PDB entry 6OQT | electron microscopy, 3.10 A resolution | chains B and F of the 22 polymer chains in the assembly

# Chain B
Molecule: ATP synthase subunit alpha
Source organism: Escherichia coli
Notes: EC 7.1.2.2
Reference sequence: A0A073FQ32 (A0A073FQ32_ECOLX); residues 1-513 here = UniProt positions 1-513
Sequence (513 residues; each row starts with the number of its first residue):
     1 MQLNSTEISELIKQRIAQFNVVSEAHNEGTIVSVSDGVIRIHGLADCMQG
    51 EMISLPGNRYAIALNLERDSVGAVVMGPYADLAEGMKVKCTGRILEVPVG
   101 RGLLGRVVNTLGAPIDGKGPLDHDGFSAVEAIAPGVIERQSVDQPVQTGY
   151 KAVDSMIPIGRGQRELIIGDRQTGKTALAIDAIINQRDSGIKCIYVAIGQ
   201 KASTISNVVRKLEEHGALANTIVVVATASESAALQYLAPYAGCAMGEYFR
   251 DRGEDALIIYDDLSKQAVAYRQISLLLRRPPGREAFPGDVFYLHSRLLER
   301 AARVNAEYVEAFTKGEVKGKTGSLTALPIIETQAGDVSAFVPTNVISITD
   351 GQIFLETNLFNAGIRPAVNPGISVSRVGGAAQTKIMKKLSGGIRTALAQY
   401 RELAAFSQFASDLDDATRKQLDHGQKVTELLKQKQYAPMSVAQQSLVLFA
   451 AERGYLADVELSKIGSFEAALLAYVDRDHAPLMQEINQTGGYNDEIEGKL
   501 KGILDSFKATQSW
Ion coordination: Mg2+: Thr176 (together with ATP)
Residues lining bound ligands: ATP (adenosine-5'-triphosphate): Tyr150, Asp170, Arg171, Gln172, Thr173, Gly174, Lys175, Thr176, Ala177, Gln200, Glu331, Phe360, Arg365, Pro366, Gln433, Lys434, Gln435

# Chain F
Molecule: ATP synthase subunit beta
Source organism: Escherichia coli
Notes: EC 7.1.2.2
Reference sequence: A0A0F6CB56 (A0A0F6CB56_ECOLX); residues 0-459 here correspond to UniProt positions 1-460 (UniProt number = residue number + 1)
Sequence (471 residues; each row starts with the number of its first residue; numbers below 1 keep their minus sign (Met-11 is residue -11)):
   -11 MRGSHHHHHHGMATGKIVQVIGAVVDVEFPQDAVPRVYDALEVQNGNERL
    39 VLEVQQQLGGGIVRTIAMGSSDGLRRGLDVKDLEHPIEVPVGKATLGRIM
    89 NVLGEPVDMKGEIGEEERWAIHRAAPSYEELSNSQELLETGIKVIDLMAP
   139 FAKGGKVGLFGGAGVGKTVNMMELIRNIAIEHSGYSVFAGVGERTREGND
   189 FYHEMTDSNVIDKVSLVYGQMNEPPGNRLRVALTGLTMAEKFRDEGRDVL
   239 LFVDNIYRYTLAGTEVSALLGRMPSAVGYQPTLAEEMGVLQERITSTKTG
   289 SITSVQAVYVPADDLTDPSPATTFAHLDATVVLSRQIASLGIYPAVDPLD
   339 STSRQLDPLVVGQEHYDTARGVQSILQRYQELKDIIAILGMDELSEEDKL
   389 VVARARKIQRFLSQPFFVAEVFTGSPGKYVSLKDTIRGFKGIMEGEYDHL
   439 PEQAFYMVGSIEEAVEKAKKL
Unresolved in the structure: -11 to 1
Sequence notes: initiating methionine (-11); expression tag (-10 to -1); conflict Ala137 (Cys138 in A0A0F6CB56)
Ion coordination: Mg2+: Thr156 (together with ADP)
Residues lining bound ligands:
  - ADP (adenosine-5'-diphosphate): Ala151, Gly152, Val153, Gly154, Lys155, Thr156, Val157, Arg182, Glu185, Tyr331, Phe404, Ala407, Phe410, Thr411
  - ATP: Ser341, Arg342, Asp345, Tyr354, Arg358

# Interface between chain B and chain F
Pairs across the interface - 77 pairs, chain B then chain F:
  Leu44(B) - Arg64(F)  hydrogen bond (backbone-side chain)
  Ala45(B) - Arg64(F)
  Asp46(B) - Arg63(F)  salt bridge
  Cys47(B) - Arg63(F)
  Met48(B) - Gly61(F)
  Met48(B) - Leu62(F)
  Gln49(B) - Val8(F)
  Gln49(B) - Gly10(F)
  Gln49(B) - Ser59(F)  hydrogen bond
  Gln49(B) - Asp60(F)
  Gln49(B) - Gly61(F)  hydrogen bond (backbone-backbone)
  Gln49(B) - Leu62(F)  hydrogen bond (backbone-backbone)
  Asn65(B) - Val8(F)
  Asn65(B) - Ile9(F)
  Leu66(B) - Gln7(F)
  Leu66(B) - Val8(F)  hydrogen bond (backbone-backbone)
  Leu66(B) - Leu62(F)
  Leu66(B) - Arg64(F)
  Glu67(B) - Arg64(F)  hydrogen bond (backbone-side chain)
  Arg68(B) - Val6(F)
  Arg68(B) - Gln7(F)
  Arg68(B) - Glu16(F)  salt bridge
  Ser70(B) - Arg64(F)
  Val71(B) - Arg64(F)
  Ile94(B) - Gly61(F)
  Ile132(B) - Asn210(F)
  Ala133(B) - Asn210(F)
  Val136(B) - Val95(F)  hydrophobic
  Val136(B) - Thr183(F)
  Val136(B) - Gly186(F)
  Val136(B) - Asn187(F)  hydrogen bond (backbone-side chain)
  Ile137(B) - Val95(F)
  Ile137(B) - Tyr190(F)  hydrophobic
  Arg139(B) - Thr183(F)  hydrogen bond
  Arg139(B) - Asn187(F)
  Arg164(B) - Arg182(F)
  Pro281(B) - Gly266(F)
  Gly282(B) - Val265(F)
  Arg283(B) - Ala300(F)
  Arg283(B) - Asp302(F)  salt bridge
  Arg283(B) - Asp305(F)  salt bridge
  Gly288(B) - Leu249(F)
  Gly288(B) - Glu253(F)
  Asp289(B) - Glu253(F)
  Phe291(B) - Met209(F)  hydrophobic
  Phe291(B) - Arg246(F)
  Phe291(B) - Leu249(F)  hydrophobic
  Tyr292(B) - Glu211(F)
  Tyr292(B) - Pro212(F)
  Tyr292(B) - Arg216(F)
  Tyr292(B) - Glu253(F)
  Ser295(B) - Met209(F)  hydrogen bond (side chain-backbone)
  Glu299(B) - Arg182(F)
  Glu299(B) - Thr183(F)  hydrogen bond
  Glu299(B) - Met209(F)
  Glu299(B) - Asn210(F)
  Ser338(B) - Ala300(F)  hydrogen bond (side chain-backbone)
  Ser338(B) - Asp301(F)
  Thr343(B) - Ala151(F)
  Thr343(B) - Tyr297(F)
  Ile346(B) - Ala151(F)  hydrophobic
  Ser347(B) - Ala151(F)
  Ser347(B) - Arg182(F)  hydrogen bond (backbone-side chain)
  Ser347(B) - Arg246(F)  hydrogen bond
  Ile348(B) - Arg182(F)  hydrogen bond (backbone-side chain)
  Ile348(B) - Met209(F)  hydrophobic
  Thr349(B) - Arg182(F)  hydrogen bond (backbone-side chain)
  Asp350(B) - Arg182(F)  salt bridge
  Asp350(B) - Arg184(F)  salt bridge
  Arg376(B) - Gly152(F)
  Arg376(B) - Arg182(F)
  Arg376(B) - Phe410(F)
  Val377(B) - Val409(F)
  Gly379(B) - Val409(F)
  Gln399(B) - Tyr444(F)
  Glu402(B) - Leu328(F)
  Leu413(B) - Leu459(F)  hydrophobic
Also at the interface, not in a pair above, chain B (58 interface residues in all): Gly43, Gly50, Leu64, Glu130, Pro134, Gln140, Ser141, Pro280, Arg296, Val337, Ala339, Phe340, Asn344, Ser375, Gly378, Phe406, Ala416
Also at the interface, not in a pair above, chain F (56 interface residues in all): Ser58, Ile87, Asp96, Met97, Glu181, Asp188, Tyr206, Pro213, Thr252, Ala256, Pro262, Pro299, Arg323, Arg394, Gln441

# In short
The interface between chain B and chain F involves 58 residues on one side and 56 on the other; the contacts
include 15 hydrogen bonds and 6 salt bridges. Polar pairs include Asp46(B)-Arg63(F), Arg68(B)-Glu16(F) and
Arg283(B)-Asp302(F). Bound to chain B: ATP.
Chain B is ATP synthase subunit alpha and chain F is ATP synthase subunit beta, both from Escherichia coli;
the structure, E. coli ATP synthase State 1c, was determined by electron microscopy together with 6OQR, 6OQS,
6OQU, 6OQV, 6OQW, 6PQV and 3 further entries from the same study.
